PDB entry 6XZ8 | X-ray diffraction, 3.00 A resolution | chains B and C of the 3 polymer chains in the assembly

Chain B (and C):
Name: Cytochrome P450 11B2, mitochondrial
Source organism: Homo sapiens
Notes: EC 1.14.15.5, 1.14.15.4; chain C of this document is another copy of the same molecule, construct and numbering; everything in this record applies to it too
UniProt: P19099 (C11B2_HUMAN); residue numbers follow UniProt; this construct covers 28-503
Chain sequence (489 residues; row label = number of the first residue in the row):
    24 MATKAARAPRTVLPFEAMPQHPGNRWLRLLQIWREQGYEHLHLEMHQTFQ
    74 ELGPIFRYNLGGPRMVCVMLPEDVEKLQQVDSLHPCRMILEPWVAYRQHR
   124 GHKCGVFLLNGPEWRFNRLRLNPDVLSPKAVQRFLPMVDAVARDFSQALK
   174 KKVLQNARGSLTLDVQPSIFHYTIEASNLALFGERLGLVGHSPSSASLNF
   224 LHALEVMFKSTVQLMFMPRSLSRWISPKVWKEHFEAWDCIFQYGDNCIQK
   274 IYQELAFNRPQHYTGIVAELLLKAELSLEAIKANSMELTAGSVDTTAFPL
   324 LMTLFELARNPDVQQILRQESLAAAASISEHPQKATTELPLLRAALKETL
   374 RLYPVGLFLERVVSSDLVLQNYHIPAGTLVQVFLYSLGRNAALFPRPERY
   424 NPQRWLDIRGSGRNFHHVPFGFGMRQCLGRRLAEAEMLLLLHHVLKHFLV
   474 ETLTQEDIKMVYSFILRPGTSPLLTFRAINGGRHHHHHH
Disordered / not traced: 24-31, 505-512 (chain C: 24-33, 433-436, 504-512)
Differences from the reference sequence: initiating methionine (24); expression tag (25-27, 504-512)
Bound ions: heme c Fe: Cys450 (together with O4T)
Ligand contacts:
  - heme c (HEC): Arg110, Val129, Phe130, Trp137, Arg141, Glu310, Leu311, Gly314, Ser315, Thr318, Thr319, Pro322, Leu373, Val378, Leu382, Glu383, Arg384, Pro442, Phe443, Gly444, Phe445, Arg448, Gln449, Cys450, Leu451, Gly452, Leu455, Ala456, Met460
  - O4T (N-[(1R)-1-[5-(6-chloranyl-1,1-dimethyl-3-oxidanylidene-isoindol-2-yl)pyridin-3-yl]ethyl]methanesulfonamide): Trp116, Arg120, Phe130, Met230, Phe231, Trp260, Glu310, Ala313, Gly314, Thr318, Val378, Gly379, Phe381, Phe487, Ile488
Curated features (UniProtKB/Swiss-Prot):
  - binding site (21-hydroxyprogesterone): Phe381
  - binding site (heme): Cys450
  - natural variant: Asn140 (N140NRL: In CMO-1 deficiency), Arg181 (R181W: In CMO-2 deficiency), Thr185 (T185I: In CMO-2 deficiency), Glu198 (E198D: In CMO-2 deficiency), Val386 (V386A: In CMO-2 deficiency), Leu461 (L461P: In CMO-1 deficiency), Thr498 (T498A: In CMO-2 deficiency)
  - mutagenesis: Ile112 (I112P: Increases 11-beta- and 18-hydroxylase activities toward 11-deoxycorticosterone; increases 11-beta-hydroxylase activity toward 11-deoxycortisol), Asp147 (D147E: Increases 11-beta-hydroxylase activity toward 11-deoxycorticosterone and 11-deoxycortisol), Lys152 (K152N: No significant effect on hydroxylase activities toward 11-deoxycorticosterone and 11-deoxycortisol)

Chain B / chain C interface:
Contacting residue pairs (31):
  Phe205(B) - Arg181(C)  hydrogen bond (backbone-side chain)
  Gly206(B) - Asn179(C)
  Gly206(B) - Ala180(C)  hydrogen bond (backbone-backbone)
  Glu207(B) - Asn179(C)
  Arg208(B) - Gln178(C)
  Arg208(B) - Asn179(C)  hydrogen bond (backbone-side chain)
  Gln272(B) - Leu496(C)
  Lys273(B) - Thr185(C)
  Ile274(B) - Arg181(C)
  Tyr275(B) - Leu476(C)  hydrophobic
  Gln276(B) - Thr185(C)
  Gln276(B) - Glu474(C)
  Gln276(B) - Thr475(C)  hydrogen bond
  Gln276(B) - Leu476(C)  hydrogen bond (side chain-backbone)
  Gln276(B) - Leu496(C)  hydrogen bond (side chain-backbone)
  Gln276(B) - Leu497(C)
  Gln276(B) - Thr498(C)  hydrogen bond
  Glu277(B) - Arg181(C)  salt bridge
  Glu277(B) - Ser183(C)
  Glu277(B) - Thr185(C)  hydrogen bond
  Glu277(B) - Thr498(C)
  Glu277(B) - Arg500(C)  hydrogen bond (backbone-side chain)
  Ala279(B) - Leu476(C)  hydrophobic
  Phe280(B) - Glu474(C)
  Phe280(B) - Thr475(C)
  Phe280(B) - Leu476(C)
  Phe280(B) - Arg500(C)
  Asn281(B) - Arg500(C)
  His285(B) - Ala180(C)  hydrogen bond (side chain-backbone)
  Thr287(B) - Ala180(C)
  Thr287(B) - Arg181(C)  hydrogen bond (backbone-side chain)
Interface residues without a listed pair, chain B (19 interface residues in all): Met160, Leu278, Pro283, Ala291
Interface residues without a listed pair, chain C (15 interface residues in all): Leu184, Thr477

Summary:
Chain B and chain C form an interface of 19 and 15 residues respectively, with 11 hydrogen bonds and 1 salt
bridge. Among the polar pairs are Glu277(B)-Arg181(C), Phe205(B)-Arg181(C) and Arg208(B)-Asn179(C). Ligands of
chain B: heme c and compound O4T.
Both chains are Cytochrome P450 11B2, mitochondrial (Homo sapiens). Entry 6XZ8 (Structure of aldosterone
synthase (CYP11B2) in complex with
N-[(1R)-1-[5-(6-chloro-1,1-dimethyl-3-oxo-isoindolin-2-yl)-3-pyridyl]ethyl]methanesulfonamide) was determined
by X-ray diffraction (same publication as 6XZ9).
